PDB entry 6W8J | X-ray diffraction, 2.44 A resolution | chains A and D of the 6 polymer chains in the assembly

[Chain A (and D)]
Molecule: DNA (cytosine-5)-methyltransferase 3A
Source organism: Homo sapiens
Notes: EC 2.1.1.37; chain D of this document is another copy of the same molecule, construct and numbering; everything in this record applies to it too
Reference sequence: Q9Y6K1 (DNM3A_HUMAN); residues 628-912 here = UniProt positions 628-912
Chain sequence (285 residues; each row starts with the number of its first residue):
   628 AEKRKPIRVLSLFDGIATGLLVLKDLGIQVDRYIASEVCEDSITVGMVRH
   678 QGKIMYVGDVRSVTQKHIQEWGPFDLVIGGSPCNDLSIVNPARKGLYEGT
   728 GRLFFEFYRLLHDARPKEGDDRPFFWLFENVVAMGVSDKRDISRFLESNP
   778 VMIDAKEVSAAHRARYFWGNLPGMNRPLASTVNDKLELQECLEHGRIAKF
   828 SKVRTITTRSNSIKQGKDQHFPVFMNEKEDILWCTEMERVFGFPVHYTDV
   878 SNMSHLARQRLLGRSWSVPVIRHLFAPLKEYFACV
Disordered / not traced: 628 (chain D: fully traced)
Construct notes: engineered mutation His-882 (Arg in Q9Y6K1)
Residues lining bound ligands: S-adenosylhomocysteine (SAH): Phe-640, Asp-641, Gly-642, Ile-643, Thr-645, Ser-663, Glu-664, Val-665, Cys-666, Ser-669, Gly-685, Asp-686, Val-687, Arg-688, Gly-707, Ser-708, Pro-709, Leu-730, Arg-891, Ser-892, Trp-893
Reported in the primary citation:
  - self-association interface (contacts with another copy of this molecule); pairs are residue here / residue on that copy: Asp-876/Arg-885 (salt bridge)
  - binding site for Cag DNA: Val-716, Pro-718
  - binding site for Cag DNA: Thr-834, Arg-836

[Interface between chain A and chain D]
Pairs across the interface (32):
  Thr-671(A) with Trp-860(D)
  Met-674(A) with Asn-853(D)
  Val-675(A) with Glu-820(D); His-821(D)
  Arg-676(A) with His-873(D)
  Gln-678(A) with His-821(D)
  Glu-820(A) with Val-675(D); Arg-676(D), salt bridge
  His-821(A) with Gln-678(D), hydrogen bond (side chain-backbone); Gly-679(D)
  Asn-853(A) with Met-674(D)
  Ile-858(A) with Asn-879(D)
  Leu-859(A) with Asn-879(D), hydrogen bond (backbone-side chain)
  Trp-860(A) with Thr-671(D); Ser-878(D); Asn-879(D)
  Cys-861(A) with Asn-879(D), hydrogen bond (backbone-side chain)
  Thr-862(A) with Asp-876(D)
  His-873(A) with Arg-676(D); His-873(D); Asp-876(D), salt bridge
  Asp-876(A) with His-873(D), salt bridge; Asp-876(D); Arg-885(D), salt bridge
  Ser-878(A) with Trp-860(D)
  Asn-879(A) with Ile-858(D); Leu-859(D); Trp-860(D); Cys-861(D), hydrogen bond (side chain-backbone); His-882(D)
  His-882(A) with Asn-879(D)
  Arg-885(A) with Asp-876(D), salt bridge
Interface residues without a listed pair, chain A (21 interface residues in all): Gly-679, Val-877
Interface residues without a listed pair, chain D (21 interface residues in all): Thr-862, Val-877

[Overview]
Chain A and chain D each contribute 21 residues to their interface; the contacts include 4 hydrogen bonds and
5 salt bridges. Polar pairs include Glu-820(A)/Arg-676(D), His-873(A)/Asp-876(D) and Asp-876(A)/Arg-885(D).
Chain A binds S-adenosylhomocysteine. The paper reports a binding site for Cag DNA at Val-716(A), Pro-718(A)
and Thr-834(A) among others; a self-association interface involving Asp-876(A) and Arg-885(A).
Chain A and chain D are both DNA (cytosine-5)-methyltransferase 3A (Homo sapiens); the structure, Structure of
DNMT3A (R882H) in complex with CAG DNA, was determined by X-ray diffraction, deposited together with 6W89,
6W8B and 6W8D.
